8IWN - chains A and C; structure by electron microscopy, 3.00 A resolution.

# Chain A (and C)
Protein: ABC transporter G family member 25
Source organism: Arabidopsis thaliana
Notes: chain C of this document is another copy of the same molecule, construct and numbering; everything in this record applies to it too
UniProt: Q84TH5 (AB25G_ARATH); numbering as in UniProt (aligned over 1-662)
Amino-acid sequence (662 residues; numbered 1 to 662; the number before each row is that of its first residue):
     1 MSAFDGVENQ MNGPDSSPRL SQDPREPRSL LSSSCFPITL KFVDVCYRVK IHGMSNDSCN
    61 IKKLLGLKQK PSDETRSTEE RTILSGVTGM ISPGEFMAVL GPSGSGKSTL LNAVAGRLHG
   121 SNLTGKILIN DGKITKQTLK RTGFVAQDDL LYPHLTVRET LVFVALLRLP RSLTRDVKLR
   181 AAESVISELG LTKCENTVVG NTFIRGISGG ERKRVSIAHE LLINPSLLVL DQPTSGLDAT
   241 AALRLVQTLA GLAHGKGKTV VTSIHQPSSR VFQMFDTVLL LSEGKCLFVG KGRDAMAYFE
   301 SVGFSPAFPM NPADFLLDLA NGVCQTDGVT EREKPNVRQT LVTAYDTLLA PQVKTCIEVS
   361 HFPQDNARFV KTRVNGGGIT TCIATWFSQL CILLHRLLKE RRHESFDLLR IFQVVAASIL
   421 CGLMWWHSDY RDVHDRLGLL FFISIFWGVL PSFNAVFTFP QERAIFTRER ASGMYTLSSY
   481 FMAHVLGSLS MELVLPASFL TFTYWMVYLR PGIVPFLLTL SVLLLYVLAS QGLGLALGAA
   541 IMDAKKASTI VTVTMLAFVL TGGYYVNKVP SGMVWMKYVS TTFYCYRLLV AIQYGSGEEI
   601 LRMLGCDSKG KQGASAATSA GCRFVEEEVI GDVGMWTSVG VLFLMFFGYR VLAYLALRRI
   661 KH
Unresolved in the structure: 1-34, 52-79, 326-335, 361-378, 607-619
Sequence notes: engineered mutation Gln-232 (Glu in Q84TH5)
Cystine bridges: Cys-606/Cys-622
Residues lining bound ligands:
  - ATP (adenosine-5'-triphosphate), molecule 1: Val-49, Arg-81, Ile-83, Pro-102, Ser-103, Gly-104, Ser-105, Gly-106, Lys-107, Ser-108, Thr-109, Gln-147, Gln-232, His-265
  - ATP, molecule 2: Cys-194, Thr-197, Arg-205, Gly-206, Ile-207, Ser-208, Gly-209, Gly-210, Glu-211, Gly-236
UniProt features mapped onto this chain:
  - binding site (ATP): Gly-101 to Ser-108
  - glycosylation (N-linked (GlcNAc...) asparagine): Asn-56, Asn-122
Reported in the primary citation:
  - binding site for ATP: Arg-81, Gly-104, Lys-107, Thr-109, Arg-205, Ser-208, Gly-210, Glu-211, His-265
  - contacts within the chain: Tyr-152/Arg-396, Tyr-152/Glu-469, Arg-396/Glu-469
  - conformationally variable residues (helix shift): Arg-396 to His-403

# How chain A and chain C interact
Residue-residue contacts - 120 pairs, chain A then chain C:
  Ile-51(A) with Asn-196(C); Thr-197(C)
  Arg-81(A) with Lys-193(C); Thr-197(C), hydrogen bond
  Gly-101(A) with Asp-238(C)
  Pro-102(A) with Asp-238(C)
  Ser-103(A) with Arg-214(C); Gly-236(C); Asp-238(C)
  Gly-104(A) with Ser-208(C)
  Lys-193(A) with Arg-81(C)
  Thr-197(A) with Ile-51(C); Arg-81(C), hydrogen bond
  Phe-203(A) with Arg-463(C); Ala-464(C), hydrophobic
  Ser-208(A) with Gly-104(C)
  Arg-214(A) with Ser-103(C)
  Thr-234(A) with Gln-266(C), hydrogen bond (backbone-side chain)
  Gly-236(A) with Ser-103(C); His-265(C)
  Leu-237(A) with His-265(C); Gln-266(C), hydrogen bond (backbone-side chain)
  Asp-238(A) with Gly-101(C); Pro-102(C); Ser-103(C); His-265(C); Gln-266(C), hydrogen bond (backbone-side chain); Leu-317(C); Asn-321(C)
  Ala-239(A) with Asp-314(C)
  Thr-240(A) with Leu-317(C); Asp-318(C), hydrogen bond; Asn-321(C), hydrogen bond
  Ala-242(A) with Gln-266(C)
  Arg-244(A) with Val-323(C)
  His-265(A) with Gly-236(C); Leu-237(C); Asp-238(C)
  Gln-266(A) with Thr-234(C), hydrogen bond (side chain-backbone); Leu-237(C), hydrogen bond (side chain-backbone); Asp-238(C), hydrogen bond (side chain-backbone); Ala-242(C); Gln-266(C)
  Asp-314(A) with Ala-239(C)
  Leu-317(A) with Asp-238(C); Thr-240(C)
  Asp-318(A) with Thr-240(C), hydrogen bond
  Asn-321(A) with Asp-238(C); Thr-240(C), hydrogen bond
  Val-323(A) with Arg-244(C)
  Glu-404(A) with Lys-546(C), salt bridge
  Gln-413(A) with Ile-550(C); Val-553(C); Thr-554(C)
  Leu-420(A) with Met-573(C), hydrophobic; Met-576(C), hydrophobic
  Cys-421(A) with Leu-560(C), hydrophobic
  Leu-423(A) with Pro-570(C); Met-573(C), hydrophobic
  Met-424(A) with Leu-560(C); Val-566(C); Lys-568(C); Val-569(C), hydrophobic; Met-573(C), hydrophobic
  Trp-425(A) with Leu-560(C), hydrophobic; Val-566(C), hydrophobic
  His-427(A) with Lys-568(C)
  Asp-435(A) with Asn-567(C), hydrogen bond
  Gly-438(A) with Tyr-565(C)
  Phe-441(A) with Tyr-565(C)
  Phe-442(A) with Leu-556(C); Leu-560(C), hydrophobic
  Ile-445(A) with Tyr-565(C)
  Phe-446(A) with Leu-556(C), hydrophobic
  Val-449(A) with Thr-552(C)
  Leu-450(A) with Thr-552(C); Val-553(C), hydrophobic
  Phe-453(A) with Phe-453(C), hydrophobic
  Asn-454(A) with Lys-545(C)
  Phe-457(A) with Phe-457(C), hydrophobic; Ala-544(C); Lys-545(C); Ser-548(C)
  Gln-461(A) with Lys-545(C)
  Arg-463(A) with Phe-203(C)
  Ala-464(A) with Phe-203(C), hydrophobic
  Ala-544(A) with Phe-457(C)
  Lys-545(A) with Asn-454(C); Phe-457(C); Gln-461(C)
  Lys-546(A) with Glu-404(C), salt bridge
  Ser-548(A) with Phe-457(C)
  Ile-550(A) with Gln-413(C)
  Thr-552(A) with Val-449(C); Leu-450(C)
  Val-553(A) with Gln-413(C); Leu-450(C), hydrophobic
  Thr-554(A) with Gln-413(C)
  Leu-556(A) with Phe-442(C); Phe-446(C), hydrophobic
  Leu-560(A) with Cys-421(C), hydrophobic; Met-424(C); Trp-425(C), hydrophobic; Phe-442(C), hydrophobic
  Tyr-564(A) with Tyr-564(C), hydrophobic
  Tyr-565(A) with Gly-438(C); Phe-441(C); Ile-445(C); Tyr-565(C), hydrogen bond
  Val-566(A) with Met-424(C); Trp-425(C), hydrophobic
  Asn-567(A) with Asp-435(C), hydrogen bond
  Lys-568(A) with Met-424(C); His-427(C)
  Val-569(A) with Met-424(C), hydrophobic
  Pro-570(A) with Leu-423(C)
  Met-573(A) with Leu-420(C), hydrophobic; Leu-423(C), hydrophobic; Met-424(C), hydrophobic
  Met-576(A) with Leu-420(C), hydrophobic
Also at the interface, not in a pair above, chain A (87 interface residues in all): Thr-109, Gln-147, Asn-196, Arg-205, Gly-209, Glu-211, Gln-232, Ser-235, Arg-270, Phe-308, Leu-409, Arg-410, Ala-417, Asp-432, His-434, Asp-543, Thr-549, Ala-557, Val-559, Thr-561
Also at the interface, not in a pair above, chain C (88 interface residues in all): Thr-109, Gln-147, Cys-194, Arg-205, Gly-209, Glu-211, Gln-232, Ser-235, Arg-270, Phe-308, Leu-409, Arg-410, Ala-417, Asp-432, His-434, Asp-543, Thr-549, Ala-557, Val-559, Thr-561
The authors on this interface:
  - interface residues, chain A: Ile-445(A), Val-449(A), Phe-453(A), Phe-457(A), Tyr-564(A), Tyr-565(A)

# Summary
87 residues of chain A face 88 of chain C across their interface, with 15 hydrogen bonds and 2 salt bridges.
Polar pairs include Glu-404(A)/Lys-546(C), Arg-81(A)/Thr-197(C) and Thr-234(A)/Gln-266(C). Bound to chain A:
ATP. From the paper: a binding site for ATP at Arg-81(A), Gly-104(A) and Lys-107(A) among others; interface
residues Ile-445(A), Val-449(A) and Phe-453(A) among others.
Chain A and chain C are both ABC transporter G family member 25 (Arabidopsis thaliana); the structure, ABCG25
EQ mutant in ATP-bound state, was determined by electron microscopy together with 8K0X, 8K0Z, 8IWJ and 8IWK
from the same study.
